PDB entry 1IBV | X-ray diffraction, 2.50 A resolution | chains A and E of the 6 polymer chains in the assembly

# Chain A (and E)
Molecule: Histidine decarboxylase beta chain
Organism: Lactobacillus sp. 30A
Notes: fragment: beta chain (residues 1-81); chain E of this document is another copy of the same molecule, construct and numbering; everything in this record applies to it too
UniProt: P00862 (DCHS_LACS3); residues 1-81 here correspond to UniProt positions 2-82 (UniProt number = residue number + 1)
Amino-acid sequence (81 residues; each row starts with the number of its first residue):
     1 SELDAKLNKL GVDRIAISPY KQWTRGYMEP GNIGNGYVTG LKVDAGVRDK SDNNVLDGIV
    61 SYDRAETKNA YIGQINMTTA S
Sequence notes: engineered mutation Asn53 (Asp54 in P00862), Asn54 (Asp55 in P00862)
Small-molecule neighbours: histidine-methyl-ester (PVH): Ile59, Tyr62, Asp63, Glu66
UniProt features mapped onto this chain:
  - binding site (substrate): Asp63, Ser81
  - site: Ser81 (Cleavage (non-hydrolytic))
From the paper describing this entry:
  - conformationally variable residues (order/disorder transition): Asp49 to Asp63
  - binding site for histidine-methyl-ester: Ile59, Tyr62, Asp63
  - mutagenesis - I59A: abolished catalytic activity (citing earlier work)

# Interface between chain A and chain E
Contacting residue pairs - 20 pairs, chain A then chain E:
  Pro19(A) - Gly11(E)
  Tyr20(A) - Leu10(E)
  Tyr20(A) - Gly11(E)
  Tyr20(A) - Val12(E)  hydrophobic
  Lys21(A) - Leu10(E)  hydrogen bond (backbone-backbone)
  Trp23(A) - Leu10(E)  hydrophobic
  Arg25(A) - Tyr27(E)
  Met28(A) - Met28(E)
  Glu29(A) - Tyr27(E)  hydrogen bond
  Pro30(A) - Tyr27(E)
  Pro30(A) - Gly34(E)
  Pro30(A) - Asn35(E)
  Gly31(A) - Asn35(E)  hydrogen bond (backbone-side chain)
  Tyr62(A) - Ser81(E)
  Ile75(A) - Ser81(E)
  Asn76(A) - Ser81(E)
  Met77(A) - Thr79(E)
  Met77(A) - Ala80(E)
  Met77(A) - Ser81(E)  hydrogen bond (backbone-backbone)
  Thr78(A) - Thr79(E)
Also at the interface, not in a pair above, chain A (15 interface residues in all): Thr79
Also at the interface, not in a pair above, chain E (12 interface residues in all): Tyr37, Thr78

# In short
15 residues of chain A and 12 residues of chain E are in contact; the contacts include 4 hydrogen bonds. Among
the polar pairs are Glu29(A)-Tyr27(E), Gly31(A)-Asn35(E) and Lys21(A)-Leu10(E). Bound to chain A:
histidine-methyl-ester. From the paper: a binding site for histidine-methyl-ester at Ile59(A), Tyr62(A) and
Asp63(A); I59A of chain A abolishes catalytic activity.
Both chains are Histidine decarboxylase beta chain (Lactobacillus sp. 30A). Entry 1IBV (Structure of the
D53,54N mutant of histidine decarboxylase bound with histidine methyl ester at-170 C) was determined by X-ray
diffraction, deposited together with 1IBT, 1IBU and 1IBW.
